4WB2 - chains A and D; structure by X-ray diffraction, 1.80 A resolution.

Chain A:
Protein: Complement C5
Source organism: Mus musculus
UniProtKB: P06684 (CO5_MOUSE); numbering as in UniProt (aligned over 679-755)
Amino-acid sequence (79 residues; each row starts with the number of its first residue):
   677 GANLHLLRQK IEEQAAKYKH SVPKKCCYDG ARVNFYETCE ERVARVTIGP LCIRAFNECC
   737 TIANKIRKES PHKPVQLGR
Unresolved in the structure: 677, 747-755
Cystine bridges: Cys702-Cys728, Cys703-Cys735, Cys715-Cys736
Sequence notes: expression tag (677-678)
Metal / ion sites: Ca2+: Asp705 (shared with 0U_5(D), 0G_6(D), 0G_32(D) of chain D)
Curated features (UniProtKB/Swiss-Prot):
  - region: His696 to Gly725 (Involved in C5AR1 binding)
  - site: Arg755 (Cleavage)
From the paper describing this entry:
  - binding site for mixed L-RNA/L-DNA mirror-image aptamer NOX-D20 (chain D): Glu688, His696, Ser697, Lys701, Tyr704, Asp705, Arg708, Arg721, Thr723
  - binding site for mixed L-RNA/L-DNA mirror-image aptamer NOX-D20: Lys695, Asn710, Glu713
  - contacts within the chain: Glu688-Tyr704
  - Ca2+ coordination: Asp705
  - conformationally variable residues (loop rearrangement, side-chain flip): Arg708 to Glu713
  - mutagenesis - V709A, V709E, R721A: unchanged binding to mixed L-RNA/L-DNA mirror-image aptamer NOX-D20 (chain D)
  - mutagenesis - D705A: decreased signaling
  - specificity-determining residues: Ser697, Arg708

Chain D:
Molecule: mixed L-RNA/L-DNA mirror-image aptamer NOX-D20
Sequence (40 nucleotides; each row starts with the number of its first residue):
     1 XXXXXXXXXX XXXXXXXXXX XXXXXXXXXX XXXXXXXXXX
Modified positions: 0G (L-guanosine-5'-monophosphate) at position 1, 0C (L-cytidine-5'-monophosphate) at position 2, 0G (L-guanosine-5'-monophosphate) at position 3, 0A (L-adenosine-5'-monophosphate) at position 4, 0U (L-uridine-5'-monophosphate) at position 5, 0G (L-guanosine-5'-monophosphate) at position 6, 3KA (1-(2-deoxy-5-O-phosphono-beta-L-erythro-pentofuranosyl)pyrimidine-2,4(1H,3H)-dione) at position 7, 0G (L-guanosine-5'-monophosphate) at position 8, 0G (L-guanosine-5'-monophosphate) at position 9, 0U (L-uridine-5'-monophosphate) at position 10, 0G (L-guanosine-5'-monophosphate) at position 11, 0G (L-guanosine-5'-monophosphate) at position 12, 0U (L-uridine-5'-monophosphate) at position 13, 0DG (2'-deoxy-L-ribo-furanosyl guanine-5'-monophosphate) at position 14, 0DA (2'-deoxy-L-ribo-furanosyl adenosine-5'-monophosphate) at position 15, 0A (L-adenosine-5'-monophosphate) at position 16, 0G (L-guanosine-5'-monophosphate) at position 17, 0G (L-guanosine-5'-monophosphate) at position 18, 0G (L-guanosine-5'-monophosphate) at position 19, 0U (L-uridine-5'-monophosphate) at position 20, 0U (L-uridine-5'-monophosphate) at position 21, 0G (L-guanosine-5'-monophosphate) at position 22, 0U (L-uridine-5'-monophosphate) at position 23, 0U (L-uridine-5'-monophosphate) at position 24, 0G (L-guanosine-5'-monophosphate) at position 25, 0G (L-guanosine-5'-monophosphate) at position 26, 0G (L-guanosine-5'-monophosphate) at position 27, 3KA (1-(2-deoxy-5-O-phosphono-beta-L-erythro-pentofuranosyl)pyrimidine-2,4(1H,3H)-dione) at position 28, 0G (L-guanosine-5'-monophosphate) at position 29, 3KA (1-(2-deoxy-5-O-phosphono-beta-L-erythro-pentofuranosyl)pyrimidine-2,4(1H,3H)-dione) at position 30, 0C (L-cytidine-5'-monophosphate) at position 31, 0G (L-guanosine-5'-monophosphate) at position 32, 0A (L-adenosine-5'-monophosphate) at position 33, 0C (L-cytidine-5'-monophosphate) at position 34, 0G (L-guanosine-5'-monophosphate) at position 35, 0C (L-cytidine-5'-monophosphate) at position 36, 0A (L-adenosine-5'-monophosphate) at position 37, 0DC (2'-deoxy-L-ribo-furanosyl cytosine-5'-monophosphate) at position 38, 0G (L-guanosine-5'-monophosphate) at position 39, 0C (L-cytidine-5'-monophosphate) at position 40
Metal / ion sites: Ca2+ site 1: 0U_5, 0G_6, 0G_32 (shared with Asp705(A) of chain A); Mg2+: 0U_5, 0G_32; Ca2+ site 2: 0G_17, 0G_18, 0G_19, 0G_22, 0G_25, 0G_26, 0G_27, 0G_32; Ca2+ site 3 near 0C_34 (its only coordinating residue here)

How chain A and chain D interact:
Pairs across the interface - 38 pairs, chain A then chain D:
  Arg684(A) with 0G_26(D), salt bridge to the phosphate
  Glu688(A) with 0G_25(D), hydrogen bond to the sugar; 0G_26(D), sugar contact
  Lys695(A) with 0U_21(D), sugar contact
  His696(A) with 0U_21(D), base contact
  Ser697(A) with 0A_4(D), base contact; 0G_18(D), base contact; 0U_21(D), base contact; 0G_22(D), base contact
  Val698(A) with 0A_4(D), base contact
  Lys700(A) with 0G_22(D), base contact
  Lys701(A) with 0A_4(D), phosphate contact; 0U_5(D), salt bridge to the phosphate; 3KA_28(D), base contact; 0G_32(D), salt bridge to the phosphate
  Tyr704(A) with 0G_22(D), base contact; 0G_26(D), base contact
  Asp705(A) with 0U_5(D), phosphate contact; 3KA_28(D), base contact; 0G_32(D), phosphate contact
  Arg708(A) with 0G_26(D), hydrogen bond to the sugar; 0G_27(D), sugar contact; 3KA_28(D), hydrogen bond to the phosphate; 0G_29(D), salt bridge to the phosphate
  Asn710(A) with 3KA_30(D), base contact
  Phe711(A) with 3KA_30(D), base contact
  Arg718(A) with 0G_6(D), salt bridge to the phosphate; 3KA_7(D), salt bridge to the phosphate; 0C_31(D), salt bridge to the phosphate
  Arg721(A) with 0U_5(D), hydrogen bond to the sugar; 0G_6(D), hydrogen bond to the phosphate; 3KA_7(D), salt bridge to the phosphate
  Val722(A) with 0U_5(D), sugar contact; 0G_6(D), phosphate contact
  Thr723(A) with 0U_5(D), hydrogen bond to the sugar; 0G_39(D), hydrogen bond to the sugar
  Ile724(A) with 0A_4(D), sugar contact; 0U_5(D), sugar contact
Also at the interface, not in a pair above, chain A (19 interface residues in all): Phe732
Also at the interface, not in a pair above, chain D (17 interface residues in all): 0G_3
The authors on this interface:
  - hot spots on chain A (mutagenesis) - S697A (400- to 1,000-fold), S697L, S697R, K701A: decreased binding to mixed L-RNA/L-DNA mirror-image aptamer NOX-D20 (chain D)
  - hot spots on chain A (mutagenesis) - D705A: abolished binding to mixed L-RNA/L-DNA mirror-image aptamer NOX-D20 (chain D)

Summary:
19 residues of chain A and 17 residues of chain D are in contact; the contacts include 7 hydrogen bonds and 8
salt bridges. Polar contacts include Glu688(A)-0G_25(D), Arg708(A)-0G_26(D) and Arg721(A)-0U_5(D). From the
paper: a binding site for mixed L-RNA/L-DNA mirror-image aptamer NOX-D20 (chain D) at Glu688(A), His696(A) and
Ser697(A) among others; S697A, S697L and S697R of chain A, among others, reduce binding to mixed L-RNA/L-DNA
mirror-image aptamer NOX-D20 (chain D); 8 substitutions were tested in all.
Chain A is Complement C5 (Mus musculus) and chain D is mixed L-RNA/L-DNA mirror-image aptamer NOX-D20; the
structure, Crystal structure of the mirror-image L-RNA/L-DNA aptamer NOX-D20 in complex with mouse C5a
complement anaphylatoxin, was determined by X-ray diffraction (same publication as 4WB3).
